Entry 3IAS (X-ray diffraction, 3.15 A resolution); this record covers chains 1 and 2 of the 8 polymer chains in the assembly.

Chain 1:
Protein: NADH-quinone oxidoreductase subunit 1
Organism: Thermus thermophilus
Notes: EC 1.6.99.5
Reference sequence: Q56222 (NQO1_THET8); residue numbers follow UniProt; this construct covers 1-438
Amino-acid sequence (438 residues; row label = number of the first residue in the row):
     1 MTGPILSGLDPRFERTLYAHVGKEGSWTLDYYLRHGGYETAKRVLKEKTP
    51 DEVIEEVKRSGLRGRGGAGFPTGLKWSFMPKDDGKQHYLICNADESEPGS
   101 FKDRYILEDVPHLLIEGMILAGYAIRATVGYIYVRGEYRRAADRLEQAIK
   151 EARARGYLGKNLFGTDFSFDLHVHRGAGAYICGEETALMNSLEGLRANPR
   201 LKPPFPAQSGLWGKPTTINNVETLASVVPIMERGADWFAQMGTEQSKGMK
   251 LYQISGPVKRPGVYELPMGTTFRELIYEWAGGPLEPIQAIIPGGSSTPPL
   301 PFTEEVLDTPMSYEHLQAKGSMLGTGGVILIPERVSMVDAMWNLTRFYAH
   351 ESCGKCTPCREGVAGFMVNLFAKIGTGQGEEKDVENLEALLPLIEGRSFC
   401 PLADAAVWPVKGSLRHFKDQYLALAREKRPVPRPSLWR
Unresolved in the structure: 1
Metal / ion sites: 4Fe-4S cluster Fe: C353, C356, C359, C400
Residues lining bound ligands:
  - FMN (flavin mononucleotide): G64, R65, G66, A68, T72, K75, N92, D94, E95, S96, E97, D103, Y180, I181, G183, E184, E185, I218, N219, N220, T223, C400, P401, L402
  - 4Fe-4S cluster (SF4): I181, P199, S352, C353, G354, K355, C356, C359, R360, S398, F399, C400, L402, A403

Chain 2:
Protein: NADH-quinone oxidoreductase subunit 2
Organism: Thermus thermophilus
Notes: EC 1.6.99.5
Reference sequence: Q56221 (NQO2_THET8); residues 1-181 here = UniProt positions 1-181
Amino-acid sequence (181 residues; numbered 1 to 181; the number before each row is that of its first residue):
     1 MGFFDDKQDFLEETFAKYPPEGRRAAIMPLLRRVQQEEGWIRPERIEEIA
    51 RLVGTTPTEVMGVASFYSYYQFVPTGKYHLQVCATLSCKLAGAEELWDYL
   101 TETLGIGPGEVTPDGLFSVQKVECLGSCHTAPVIQVNDEPYVECVTRARL
   151 EALLAGLRAGKRLEEIELPGKCGHHVHEVEV
Unresolved in the structure: 1-2, 181
Disulfide bonds: C144-C172
Metal / ion sites: Ca2+ near D9 (its only coordinating residue here); 2Fe-2S cluster Fe: C83, C88, C124, C128
Residues lining bound ligands: 2Fe-2S cluster (FES): C83, T85, S87, C88, C124, L125, G126, S127, C128, V133
Curated features (UniProtKB/Swiss-Prot):
  - binding site ([2Fe-2S] cluster): C83, S87, C88, C124, C128

Chain 1 / chain 2 interface:
Residue-residue contacts (124; chain 1 residue first):
  Y18(1) with H175(2)
  V21(1) with H175(2)
  G22(1) with H174(2)
  Y88(1) with P19(2)
  P98(1) with T85(2); C124(2), hydrophobic
  G99(1) with C124(2); C128(2), hydrogen bond (backbone-side chain)
  S100(1) with G126(2)
  F101(1) with G126(2); C128(2), hydrophobic; H129(2)
  R104(1) with G126(2), hydrogen bond (side chain-backbone); S127(2); E143(2), salt bridge
  Y105(1) with H129(2), hydrogen bond; H174(2), hydrogen bond (side chain-backbone); H175(2)
  D109(1) with H174(2), salt bridge
  Y131(1) with K17(2), hydrogen bond (side chain-backbone); Y18(2); P19(2)
  R135(1) with C124(2), hydrogen bond (side chain-backbone); L125(2); G126(2)
  G136(1) with R32(2), hydrogen bond (backbone-side chain)
  E137(1) with L125(2); Q135(2), hydrogen bond (backbone-side chain); Y141(2), hydrogen bond (backbone-side chain)
  Y138(1) with L125(2); G126(2); Y141(2)
  R139(1) with D138(2), salt bridge; E139(2); P140(2)
  R140(1) with P140(2)
  E146(1) with K17(2), salt bridge
  H172(1) with K17(2)
  V173(1) with K17(2)
  H174(1) with Y18(2), hydrogen bond; A25(2); M28(2)
  R175(1) with R32(2)
  G176(1) with R32(2), hydrogen bond (backbone-side chain)
  A177(1) with M28(2), hydrophobic; Y67(2); S68(2), hydrogen bond (backbone-backbone); Y69(2), hydrogen bond (backbone-backbone); Y70(2)
  G178(1) with S68(2), hydrogen bond (backbone-side chain)
  C182(1) with Y67(2), hydrophobic
  S191(1) with M28(2), hydrogen bond; Y67(2), hydrogen bond
  L192(1) with A25(2)
  E193(1) with R24(2); A25(2), hydrogen bond (backbone-backbone)
  G194(1) with R24(2), hydrogen bond (backbone-side chain); A25(2); I27(2); V63(2)
  L195(1) with R24(2); V63(2); Y67(2)
  R196(1) with G62(2), hydrogen bond (side chain-backbone); V63(2); F66(2)
  A197(1) with F66(2), hydrophobic; Y67(2)
  W212(1) with Y18(2), hydrophobic; P19(2); E21(2); G22(2); A25(2), hydrophobic
  S255(1) with S87(2); C128(2)
  K259(1) with H177(2); E178(2); V179(2), hydrogen bond (backbone-backbone)
  R260(1) with H177(2); E178(2), salt bridge
  P261(1) with H129(2); V176(2); H177(2), hydrogen bond (backbone-backbone)
  G262(1) with H129(2); H175(2)
  V263(1) with H175(2), hydrogen bond (backbone-backbone); V176(2)
  Y264(1) with V176(2)
  I291(1) with L86(2), hydrophobic
  I329(1) with L86(2), hydrophobic; S87(2)
  L330(1) with L90(2)
  I331(1) with L90(2), hydrophobic
  P332(1) with L90(2)
  D339(1) with K89(2), salt bridge
  A340(1) with L86(2), hydrophobic
  N343(1) with A84(2), hydrogen bond (side chain-backbone); T85(2); L86(2), hydrogen bond (side chain-backbone); K89(2)
  L344(1) with L86(2), hydrophobic
  F347(1) with T85(2); E123(2)
  H350(1) with E123(2), salt bridge
  E351(1) with E123(2)
  R433(1) with K89(2); E94(2), salt bridge
  S435(1) with E95(2), hydrogen bond
  L436(1) with K89(2); L90(2), hydrophobic; A91(2); G92(2); E95(2), hydrogen bond (backbone-side chain)
  W437(1) with A91(2); G92(2); E95(2), hydrogen bond (backbone-side chain); L96(2), hydrophobic; P132(2), hydrophobic; V145(2); T146(2); R147(2), hydrogen bond (backbone-side chain)
  R438(1) with A91(2); T146(2); R147(2), hydrogen bond (backbone-backbone)
Other interface residues (no listed pair), chain 1 (71 interface residues in all): S96, E108, Y133, A179, I181, N198, K214, I254, G256, P257, V258, C353
Other interface residues (no listed pair), chain 2 (54 interface residues in all): P29, Y99, V122

In short:
71 residues of chain 1 and 54 residues of chain 2 are in contact, with 29 hydrogen bonds and 8 salt bridges.
Among the polar pairs are R104(1)-E143(2), D109(1)-H174(2) and R139(1)-D138(2). Ligands of chain 1: 4Fe-4S
cluster and flavin mononucleotide.
Chain 1 is NADH-quinone oxidoreductase subunit 1 and chain 2 is NADH-quinone oxidoreductase subunit 2, both
from Thermus thermophilus; the structure, Crystal structure of the hydrophilic domain of respiratory complex I
from Thermus thermophilus, oxidized, 4 mol/ASU ..., was determined by X-ray diffraction, deposited together
with 3I9V and 3IAM.
